PDB entry 1EE9 | X-ray diffraction, 3.00 A resolution | chain A

# Chain A
Molecule: 5,10-methylenetetrahydrofolate dehydrogenase
Source organism: Saccharomyces cerevisiae
Notes: EC 1.5.1.15
UniProt: Q02046 (MTD1_YEAST); residues 1-320 here = UniProt positions 1-320
Sequence (320 residues; numbered 1 to 320; the number before each row is that of its first residue):
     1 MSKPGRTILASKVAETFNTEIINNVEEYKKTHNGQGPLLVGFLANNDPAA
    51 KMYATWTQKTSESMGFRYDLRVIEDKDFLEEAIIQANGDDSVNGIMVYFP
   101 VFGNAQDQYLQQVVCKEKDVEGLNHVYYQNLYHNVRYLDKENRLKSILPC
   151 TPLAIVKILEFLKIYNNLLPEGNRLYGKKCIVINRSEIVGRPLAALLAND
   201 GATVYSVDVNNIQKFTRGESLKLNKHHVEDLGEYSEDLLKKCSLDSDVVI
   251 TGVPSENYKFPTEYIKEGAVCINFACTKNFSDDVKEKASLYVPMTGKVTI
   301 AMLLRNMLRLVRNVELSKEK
Disordered / not traced: 1-2, 320
Residues lining bound ligands: NAD (nicotinamide-adenine-dinucleotide): Tyr-53, Thr-151, Ile-183, Asn-184, Arg-185, Ser-186, Ile-188, Val-189, Val-207, Asp-208, Val-209, Tyr-234, Gly-252, Val-253, Pro-254, Tyr-258, Phe-274, Ala-275, Cys-276, Thr-295, Gly-296, Thr-299
Curated features (UniProtKB/Swiss-Prot):
  - active site: Cys-150
  - binding site (NAD(+)): Arg-185, Ser-186, Asp-208, Val-209, Phe-274 to Cys-276
Reported in the primary citation:
  - binding site for NAD: Thr-151, Asn-184 to Gly-190, Asp-208, Gly-296

# Summary
Ligands of chain A: NAD. From UniProt: active-site residue Cys-150 and 7 NAD+-binding residues. From the
paper: a binding site for NAD at Thr-151, Asn-184 and Asp-208 among others.
Chain A is 5,10-methylenetetrahydrofolate dehydrogenase (Saccharomyces cerevisiae); the structure, Crystal
structure of the NAD-dependent 5,10-methylenetetrahydrofolate dehydrogenase from saccharomyces cerevisiae
complexed with NAD, was determined by X-ray diffraction together with 1EDZ from the same study.
